Entry 7SMS (electron microscopy, 3.18 A resolution); this record covers chains A and E of the 5 polymer chains in the assembly.

Chain A:
Molecule: Acetylcholine receptor subunit alpha
Source organism: Tetronarce californica
UniProt: P02710 (ACHA_TETCF); residues 1-437 here correspond to UniProt positions 25-461 (UniProt number = residue number + 24)
Chain sequence (437 residues; row label = number of the first residue in the row):
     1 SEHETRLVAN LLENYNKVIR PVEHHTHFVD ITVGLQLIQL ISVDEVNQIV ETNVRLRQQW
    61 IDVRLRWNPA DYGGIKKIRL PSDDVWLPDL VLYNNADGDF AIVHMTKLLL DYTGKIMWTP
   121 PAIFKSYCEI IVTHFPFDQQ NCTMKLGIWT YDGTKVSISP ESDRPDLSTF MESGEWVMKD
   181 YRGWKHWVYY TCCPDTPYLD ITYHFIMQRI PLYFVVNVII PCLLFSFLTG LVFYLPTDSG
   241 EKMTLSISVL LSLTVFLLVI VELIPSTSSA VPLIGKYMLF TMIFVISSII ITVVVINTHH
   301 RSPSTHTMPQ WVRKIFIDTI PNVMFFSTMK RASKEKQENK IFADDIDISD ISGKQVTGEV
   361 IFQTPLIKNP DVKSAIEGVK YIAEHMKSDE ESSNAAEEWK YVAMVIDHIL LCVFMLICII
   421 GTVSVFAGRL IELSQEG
Not modelled in the structure: 331-369, 427-437
Disulfide bonds: Cys128-Cys142, Cys192-Cys193
Covalent attachments: glycan linked to Asn141
Ligand contacts: D-tubocurarine (TC9): Tyr93, Ile148, Trp149, Thr150, Tyr151, Asp152, Tyr190, Cys192, Cys193, Tyr198
UniProt features mapped onto this chain:
  - glycosylation: Asn141 (N-linked (GlcNAc...) asparagine)
What the authors report for this chain:
  - mutagenesis - F233A (3-fold), F233A/F414A (7-fold): increased signaling in response to agonist
  - mutagenesis - F284A: unchanged signaling in response to agonist

Chain E:
Molecule: Acetylcholine receptor subunit gamma
Source organism: Tetronarce californica
UniProt: P02714 (ACHG_TETCF); residues 1-489 here correspond to UniProt positions 18-506 (UniProt number = residue number + 17)
Chain sequence (489 residues; numbered 1 to 489; the number before each row is that of its first residue):
     1 ENEEGRLIEK LLGDYDKRII PAKTLDHIID VTLKLTLTNL ISLNEKEEAL TTNVWIEIQW
    61 NDYRLSWNTS EYEGIDLVRI PSELLWLPDV VLENNVDGQF EVAYYANVLV YNDGSMYWLP
   121 PAIYRSTCPI AVTYFPFDWQ NCSLVFRSQT YNAHEVNLQL SAEEGEAVEW IHIDPEDFTE
   181 NGEWTIRHRP AKKNYNWQLT KDDTDFQEII FFLIIQRKPL FYIINIIAPC VLISSLVVLV
   241 YFLPAQAGGQ KCTLSISVLL AQTIFLFLIA QKVPETSLNV PLIGKYLIFV MFVSMLIVMN
   301 CVIVLNVSLR TPNTHSLSEK IKHLFLGFLP KYLGMQLEPS EETPEKPQPR RRSSFGIMIK
   361 AEEYILKKPR SELMFEEQKD RHGLKRVNKM TSDIDIGTTV DLYKDLANFA PEIKSCVEAC
   421 NFIAKSTKEQ NDSGSENENW VLIGKVIDKA CFWIALLLFS IGTLAIFLTG HFNQVPEFPF
   481 PGDPRKYVP
Not modelled in the structure: 331-410
Disulfide bonds: Cys128-Cys142
Covalent attachments: N-acetylglucosamine (NAG) linked to Asn141
Ligand contacts:
  - D-tubocurarine (TC9), molecule 1: Lys34, Trp55, Glu57, Arg79, Leu109, Tyr111, Tyr117, Leu119, Glu163, Asp177
  - D-tubocurarine (TC9), molecule 2: Phe267, Leu268, Gln271
UniProt features mapped onto this chain:
  - modified residue: Tyr364 (Phosphotyrosine)
  - glycosylation: Asn68 (N-linked (GlcNAc...) asparagine)
What the authors report for this chain:
  - binding site for D-tubocurarine: Tyr111, Tyr117

Chain A / chain E interface:
Residue-residue contacts (99; chain A residue first):
  Ser1(A) - Ile20(E)
  Ser1(A) - Ala22(E)  hydrogen bond (backbone-backbone)
  Ser1(A) - Tyr63(E)  hydrogen bond (backbone-side chain)
  Glu2(A) - Tyr63(E)
  Glu4(A) - Ile19(E)
  Glu4(A) - Ile20(E)
  Thr5(A) - Asp16(E)
  Thr5(A) - Ile19(E)
  Val8(A) - Arg18(E)
  Val8(A) - Ile19(E)  hydrophobic
  Leu12(A) - Arg18(E)
  Gln39(A) - Thr127(E)
  Ile41(A) - Val96(E)
  Arg55(A) - Glu93(E)  salt bridge
  Arg55(A) - Asp205(E)  salt bridge
  Gly73(A) - Leu25(E)
  Gly74(A) - Leu25(E)
  Arg79(A) - Arg18(E)
  Arg79(A) - Thr150(E)  hydrogen bond (side chain-backbone)
  Arg79(A) - Asn152(E)
  Arg79(A) - Glu155(E)  salt bridge
  Arg79(A) - Thr204(E)
  Pro81(A) - Arg18(E)
  Asp84(A) - Arg18(E)  salt bridge
  His104(A) - Gly98(E)  hydrogen bond (side chain-backbone)
  Thr106(A) - Gln149(E)
  Lys107(A) - Asp89(E)
  Lys107(A) - Thr150(E)
  Lys107(A) - Tyr151(E)  hydrogen bond
  Pro121(A) - Phe100(E)  hydrophobic
  Pro121(A) - Gln149(E)
  Gly174(A) - Thr276(E)
  Gly174(A) - Ser277(E)  hydrogen bond (backbone-backbone)
  Gly174(A) - Leu278(E)
  Glu175(A) - Glu275(E)
  Ile210(A) - Ser277(E)  hydrogen bond (backbone-side chain)
  Leu212(A) - Ser277(E)
  Leu212(A) - Asn279(E)
  Leu212(A) - Val280(E)  hydrophobic
  Tyr213(A) - Ala270(E)  hydrogen bond (side chain-backbone)
  Tyr213(A) - Pro274(E)
  Tyr213(A) - Glu275(E)
  Tyr213(A) - Ser277(E)  hydrogen bond (backbone-side chain)
  Val216(A) - Val280(E)  hydrophobic
  Val216(A) - Ile288(E)
  Asn217(A) - Ala270(E)
  Pro221(A) - Leu266(E)  hydrophobic
  Leu224(A) - Phe292(E)  hydrophobic
  Leu224(A) - Met295(E)  hydrophobic
  Phe225(A) - Leu259(E)  hydrophobic
  Phe225(A) - Leu260(E)  hydrophobic
  Phe225(A) - Thr263(E)
  Phe227(A) - Met295(E)  hydrophobic
  Phe227(A) - Met299(E)  hydrophobic
  Leu228(A) - Leu259(E)  hydrophobic
  Leu228(A) - Met295(E)  hydrophobic
  Leu228(A) - Val298(E)  hydrophobic
  Leu231(A) - Val298(E)  hydrophobic
  Leu231(A) - Met299(E)  hydrophobic
  Leu231(A) - Val302(E)
  Tyr234(A) - Val302(E)  hydrophobic
  Tyr234(A) - Asn306(E)  hydrogen bond (backbone-side chain)
  Tyr234(A) - Arg310(E)
  Leu235(A) - Val302(E)  hydrophobic
  Leu235(A) - Leu305(E)  hydrophobic
  Pro236(A) - Leu305(E)
  Pro236(A) - Asn306(E)
  Pro236(A) - Leu309(E)  hydrophobic
  Asp238(A) - Ala247(E)
  Asp238(A) - Leu309(E)
  Ser239(A) - Ala247(E)
  Ser239(A) - Leu309(E)
  Glu241(A) - Gln250(E)
  Glu241(A) - Lys251(E)
  Glu241(A) - Cys252(E)  hydrogen bond (side chain-backbone)
  Glu241(A) - Thr253(E)  hydrogen bond (side chain-backbone)
  Glu241(A) - Leu305(E)
  Thr244(A) - Thr253(E)
  Leu245(A) - Ile256(E)  hydrophobic
  Ser248(A) - Ile256(E)
  Phe256(A) - Thr263(E)
  Phe256(A) - Phe267(E)  hydrophobic
  Val259(A) - Phe267(E)  hydrophobic
  Thr328(A) - His315(E)  hydrogen bond (backbone-side chain)
  Met329(A) - Thr314(E)
  Met329(A) - His315(E)
  Lys330(A) - Pro312(E)
  Lys330(A) - Asn313(E)
  Lys330(A) - Thr314(E)  hydrogen bond (backbone-backbone)
  Ile376(A) - Cys416(E)  hydrophobic
  Val379(A) - Ala419(E)  hydrophobic
  Lys380(A) - Ser415(E)
  Ile382(A) - Ile423(E)  hydrophobic
  Ala383(A) - Ala419(E)  hydrophobic
  Ala383(A) - Phe422(E)
  Met386(A) - Ile423(E)  hydrophobic
  Lys387(A) - Phe422(E)
  Glu390(A) - Ser426(E)
  Glu397(A) - Asn313(E)
Also at the interface, not in a pair above, chain A (65 interface residues in all): Asn53, Ile75, Ile123, Met171, Ile220, Ser252, Val255, Ser327, Tyr401, Met404, His408
Also at the interface, not in a pair above, chain E (69 interface residues in all): Pro21, Lys46, Trp86, Asn94, Asn95, Gln246, Met291, Ile303, Ser316, Cys420

Overview:
The interface between chain A and chain E involves 65 residues on one side and 69 on the other; the contacts
include 14 hydrogen bonds and 4 salt bridges. Among the polar pairs are Arg55(A)-Glu93(E), Arg55(A)-Asp205(E)
and Arg79(A)-Glu155(E). The paper reports a binding site for D-tubocurarine at Tyr111(E) and Tyr117(E); F233A
and F233A/F414A of chain A increase signaling in response to agonist.
Here chain A is Acetylcholine receptor subunit alpha and chain E is Acetylcholine receptor subunit gamma, both
from Tetronarce californica. Entry 7SMS (Cryo-EM structure of Torpedo acetylcholine receptor in complex with
d-tubocurarine) was determined by electron microscopy together with 7SMM, 7SMQ, 7SMR and 7SMT from the same
study.
